PDB entry 1X12 | X-ray diffraction, 2.00 A resolution | chains A and B of the 4 polymer chains in the assembly

== Chain A (and B) ==
Molecule: Pyrrolidone-carboxylate peptidase
Source organism: Pyrococcus furiosus
Notes: EC 3.4.19.3; chain B of this document is another copy of the same molecule, construct and numbering; everything in this record applies to it too
UniProt: O73944 (PCP_PYRFU); numbering as in UniProt (aligned over 1-208)
Amino-acid sequence (208 residues; row label = number of the first residue in the row):
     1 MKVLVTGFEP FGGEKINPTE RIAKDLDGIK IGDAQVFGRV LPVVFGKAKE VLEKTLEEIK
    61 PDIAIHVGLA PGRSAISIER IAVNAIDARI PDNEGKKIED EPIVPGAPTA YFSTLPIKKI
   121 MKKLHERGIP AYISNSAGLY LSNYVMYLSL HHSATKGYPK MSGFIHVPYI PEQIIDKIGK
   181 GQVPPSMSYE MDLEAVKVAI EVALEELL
Sequence notes: engineered mutation Ser142 (Cys in O73944), Ser188 (Cys in O73944), Asp192 (Glu in O73944)
Curated features (UniProtKB/Swiss-Prot):
  - active site: Glu79, His166

== Chain A / chain B interface ==
Contacting residue pairs - 4 pairs, chain A then chain B:
  Arg89(A) - Gly179(B)
  Arg89(A) - Gly181(B)
  Gly179(A) - Arg89(B)
  Gly181(A) - Arg89(B)  hydrogen bond (backbone-side chain)
Interface residues without a listed pair, chain A (4 interface residues in all): Lys180
Interface residues without a listed pair, chain B (4 interface residues in all): Lys180

== Summary ==
The chain A/chain B interface involves 4 residues from each chain; the contacts include 1 hydrogen bond. The
hydrogen-bonded pair is Gly181(A)-Arg89(B). Curated annotation (UniProt) lists active-site residues Glu79(A)
and His166(A) on chain A.
Both chains are Pyrrolidone-carboxylate peptidase (Pyrococcus furiosus). Entry 1X12 (Structure of Mutant
Pyrrolidone Carboxyl Peptidase (E192D) from a Hyperthermophile, Pyrococcus furiosus) was determined by X-ray
diffraction, deposited together with 1X10, 1Z8T, 1Z8W and 1Z8X.
